PDB entry 5O6G | X-ray diffraction, 2.75 A resolution | chains A and B of the 3 polymer chains in the assembly

# Chain A
Protein: Homing endonuclease I-DmoI
Source organism: Desulfurococcus mucosus
Notes: EC 3.1.-.-
Reference sequence: P21505 (DMO1_DESMO); residue numbers follow UniProt; this construct covers 2-188
Chain sequence (200 residues; each row starts with the number of its first residue; numbering starts at 0):
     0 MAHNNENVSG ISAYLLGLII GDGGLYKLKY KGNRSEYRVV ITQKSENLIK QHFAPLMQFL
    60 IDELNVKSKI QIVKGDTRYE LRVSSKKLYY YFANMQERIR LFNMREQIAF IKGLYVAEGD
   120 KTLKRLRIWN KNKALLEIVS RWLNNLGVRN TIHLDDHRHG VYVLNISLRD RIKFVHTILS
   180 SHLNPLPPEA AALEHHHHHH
Not modelled in the structure: 0-4, 193-199
Differences from the reference sequence: initiating methionine (0); expression tag (1, 189-199); conflict Phe52 (Ile in P21505), Gln95 (Leu in P21505)
Metal / ion sites: Mn2+ site 1: Gly20, Glu117 (shared with DG15(B) of chain B; 1 residue of chain C); Mn2+ site 2: Asp21, Ala116 (shared with DA14(B) of chain B; 1 residue of chain C)
UniProt features mapped onto this chain:
  - active site: Asp21, Glu117

# Chain B
Molecule: 25-nt DNA strand
Sequence (25 nucleotides; numbered 1 to 25; the number before each row is that of its first residue):
     1 GCCTTGCCGG GTAAGTTCCG GCGCG
Metal / ion sites: Mn2+ site 1: DA14 (shared with Asp21(A), Ala116(A) of chain A; 1 residue of chain C); Mn2+ site 2: DG15 (shared with Gly20(A), Glu117(A) of chain A; 1 residue of chain C)

# Interface between chain A and chain B
Pairs across the interface - 50 pairs, chain A then chain B:
  Gly20(A) - DG15(B)  phosphate contact
  Asp21(A) - DA14(B)  phosphate contact
  Asp21(A) - DG15(B)  phosphate contact
  Gly22(A) - DG15(B)  sugar contact
  Gly22(A) - DT16(B)  phosphate contact
  Tyr25(A) - DG15(B)  sugar contact
  Tyr25(A) - DT16(B)  hydrogen bond to the phosphate
  Tyr25(A) - DT17(B)  base contact
  Tyr29(A) - DC18(B)  hydrogen bond to the base
  Tyr29(A) - DC19(B)  hydrogen bond to the base
  Tyr29(A) - DG20(B)  base contact
  Lys30(A) - DG20(B)  salt bridge to the phosphate
  Arg33(A) - DG20(B)  hydrogen bond to the base
  Arg33(A) - DG21(B)  hydrogen bond to the base
  Arg33(A) - DC22(B)  base contact
  Arg37(A) - DT17(B)  base contact
  Arg37(A) - DC18(B)  base contact
  Arg37(A) - DC19(B)  base contact
  Thr41(A) - DA14(B)  sugar contact
  Thr41(A) - DG15(B)  base contact
  Gln42(A) - DA14(B)  phosphate contact
  Lys43(A) - DA13(B)  salt bridge to the phosphate
  Lys43(A) - DA14(B)  hydrogen bond to the phosphate
  Thr76(A) - DA13(B)  base contact
  Thr76(A) - DA14(B)  hydrogen bond to the base
  Arg77(A) - DA14(B)  base contact
  Arg77(A) - DG15(B)  hydrogen bond to the base
  Arg77(A) - DT16(B)  hydrogen bond to the base
  Glu117(A) - DG15(B)  phosphate contact
  Lys120(A) - DA14(B)  salt bridge to the phosphate
  Arg124(A) - DT5(B)  base contact
  Arg124(A) - DG6(B)  hydrogen bond to the base
  Arg124(A) - DC7(B)  base contact
  Arg126(A) - DC7(B)  base contact
  Thr150(A) - DG6(B)  phosphate contact
  His152(A) - DG6(B)  salt bridge to the phosphate
  His152(A) - DC7(B)  salt bridge to the phosphate
  Asp154(A) - DC7(B)  base contact
  Asp154(A) - DC8(B)  hydrogen bond to the base
  His156(A) - DC8(B)  phosphate contact
  His156(A) - DG9(B)  salt bridge to the phosphate
  Arg157(A) - DG9(B)  base contact
  Arg157(A) - DG10(B)  hydrogen bond to the base
  Arg157(A) - DG11(B)  hydrogen bond to the base
  Asn164(A) - DT5(B)  phosphate contact
  Asn164(A) - DG6(B)  phosphate contact
  Ile165(A) - DT5(B)  phosphate contact
  Ser166(A) - DT5(B)  hydrogen bond to the phosphate
  Leu167(A) - DT4(B)  phosphate contact
  Leu167(A) - DT5(B)  hydrogen bond to the phosphate
Other interface residues (no listed pair), chain A (34 interface residues in all): Gly23, Leu27, Glu35, Val39, Glu79, Ala116, His158, Arg168

# In short
The interface between chain A and chain B involves 34 residues on one side and 18 on the other; the contacts
include 15 hydrogen bonds and 6 salt bridges. Polar pairs include Tyr29(A)-DC18(B), Tyr29(A)-DC19(B) and
Arg33(A)-DG20(B).
Chain A is Homing endonuclease I-DmoI (Desulfurococcus mucosus) and chain B is a 25-nt DNA strand; the
structure, Structures and dynamics of mesophilic variants from the homing endonuclease I-DmoI, was determined
by X-ray diffraction (same publication as 5O6I).
